Entry 4BX5 (X-ray diffraction, 1.43 A resolution); this record covers chains C and D of the 4 polymer chains in the assembly.

[Chain C]
Protein: Streptavidin
Source organism: Streptomyces avidinii
UniProtKB: P22629 (SAV_STRAV); residues 13-139 here correspond to UniProt positions 37-163 (UniProt number = residue number + 24)
Chain sequence (138 residues; row label = number of the first residue in the row; a row labelled like 48A-48K holds insertion residues (48A, then the next letters in order)):
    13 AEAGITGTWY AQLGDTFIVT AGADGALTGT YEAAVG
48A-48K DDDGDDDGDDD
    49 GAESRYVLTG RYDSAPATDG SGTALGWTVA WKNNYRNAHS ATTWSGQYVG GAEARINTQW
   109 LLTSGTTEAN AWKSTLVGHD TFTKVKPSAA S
Not modelled in the structure: 13, 47-48, 48A-48K, 135-139
Construct notes: engineered mutation Ala-23 (Asn47 in P22629), Asp-27 (Ser51 in P22629), Ala-45 (Ser69 in P22629); insertion (48A-48K, 49)
Swiss-Prot annotation at these positions:
  - motif: Arg-59 to Asp-61 (Cell attachment site)
  - binding site (biotin): Tyr-43, Tyr-54, Trp-92, Trp-108, Trp-120

[Chain D]
Protein: Streptavidin
Source organism: Streptomyces avidinii
UniProtKB: P22629 (SAV_STRAV); residues 13-139 here correspond to UniProt positions 37-163 (UniProt number = residue number + 24)
Chain sequence (127 residues; numbered 13 to 139; the number before each row is that of its first residue):
    13 AEAGITGTWY NQLGSTFIVT AGADGALTGT YESAVGNAES RYVLTGRYDS APATDGSGTA
    73 LGWTVAWKNN YRNAHSATTW SGQYVGGAEA RINTQWLLTS GTTEANAWKS TLVGHDTFTK
   133 VKPSAAS
Not modelled in the structure: 13-15, 136-139
Swiss-Prot annotation at these positions:
  - motif: Arg-59 to Asp-61 (Cell attachment site)
  - binding site (biotin): Tyr-43, Tyr-54, Trp-92, Trp-108, Trp-120

[How chain C and chain D interact]
Pairs across the interface (88):
  Val-55(C) / Arg-59(D)
  Thr-57(C) / Thr-57(D)  hydrogen bond
  Thr-57(C) / Gly-58(D)  hydrogen bond (side chain-backbone)
  Thr-57(C) / Arg-59(D)
  Gly-58(C) / Thr-57(D)  hydrogen bond (backbone-side chain)
  Arg-59(C) / Val-55(D)
  Arg-59(C) / Thr-57(D)
  Arg-59(C) / Thr-76(D)
  Arg-59(C) / Ala-78(D)
  Tyr-60(C) / Ala-78(D)
  Asp-61(C) / Lys-80(D)
  Asp-61(C) / Asn-85(D)  hydrogen bond
  Asp-61(C) / His-87(D)  salt bridge
  Ser-62(C) / Lys-80(D)
  Ala-63(C) / Lys-80(D)
  Ala-63(C) / Asn-85(D)  hydrogen bond (backbone-side chain)
  Ala-63(C) / His-87(D)
  Pro-64(C) / His-87(D)
  Ala-65(C) / His-87(D)
  Ser-69(C) / Gly-113(D)
  Ser-69(C) / Thr-114(D)
  Gly-70(C) / Gly-113(D)
  Gly-70(C) / Thr-114(D)  hydrogen bond (backbone-backbone)
  Ala-72(C) / His-87(D)
  Ala-72(C) / Ser-88(D)
  Ala-72(C) / Ala-89(D)
  Ala-72(C) / Thr-111(D)
  Leu-73(C) / Ala-89(D)
  Gly-74(C) / Thr-76(D)
  Gly-74(C) / Thr-91(D)
  Trp-75(C) / Thr-76(D)  hydrogen bond (backbone-side chain)
  Thr-76(C) / Arg-59(D)
  Thr-76(C) / Gly-74(D)  hydrogen bond (side chain-backbone)
  Thr-76(C) / Trp-75(D)  hydrogen bond (side chain-backbone)
  Ala-78(C) / Arg-59(D)
  Ala-78(C) / Tyr-60(D)
  Lys-80(C) / Asp-61(D)
  Lys-80(C) / Ser-62(D)  hydrogen bond
  Lys-80(C) / Ala-63(D)
  Asn-85(C) / Asp-61(D)  hydrogen bond
  Asn-85(C) / Ala-63(D)  hydrogen bond (side chain-backbone)
  His-87(C) / Asp-61(D)  salt bridge
  His-87(C) / Ala-63(D)
  His-87(C) / Pro-64(D)
  His-87(C) / Ala-65(D)
  His-87(C) / Ala-72(D)
  Ser-88(C) / Ala-72(D)
  Ala-89(C) / Ala-72(D)
  Ala-89(C) / Leu-73(D)
  Ala-89(C) / Ser-93(D)
  Thr-91(C) / Gly-74(D)
  Thr-91(C) / Thr-91(D)  hydrogen bond
  Thr-91(C) / Trp-92(D)
  Thr-91(C) / Ser-93(D)
  Trp-92(C) / Thr-91(D)
  Ser-93(C) / Ala-89(D)
  Ser-93(C) / Thr-91(D)
  Ser-93(C) / Leu-109(D)  hydrogen bond (side chain-backbone)
  Ser-93(C) / Thr-111(D)  hydrogen bond
  Gly-94(C) / Thr-111(D)  hydrogen bond (backbone-side chain)
  Gln-95(C) / Ser-112(D)
  Gln-95(C) / Gly-113(D)
  Gln-95(C) / Thr-114(D)  hydrogen bond (side chain-backbone)
  Gln-95(C) / Ser-122(D)
  Arg-103(C) / Glu-116(D)  salt bridge
  Gln-107(C) / Leu-109(D)
  Gln-107(C) / Thr-123(D)  hydrogen bond
  Trp-108(C) / Leu-109(D)
  Leu-109(C) / Ser-93(D)  hydrogen bond (backbone-side chain)
  Leu-109(C) / Gln-107(D)
  Leu-109(C) / Trp-108(D)
  Leu-109(C) / Leu-109(D)  hydrophobic
  Thr-111(C) / Ala-72(D)
  Thr-111(C) / Ser-93(D)  hydrogen bond
  Thr-111(C) / Gly-94(D)
  Ser-112(C) / Gln-95(D)
  Gly-113(C) / Ser-69(D)
  Gly-113(C) / Gly-70(D)
  Gly-113(C) / Gln-95(D)
  Thr-114(C) / Ser-69(D)
  Thr-114(C) / Gly-70(D)  hydrogen bond (backbone-backbone)
  Thr-114(C) / Gln-95(D)  hydrogen bond (backbone-side chain)
  Thr-115(C) / Gly-68(D)
  Thr-115(C) / Ser-69(D)
  Glu-116(C) / Val-97(D)
  Glu-116(C) / Asn-105(D)
  Ser-122(C) / Gln-95(D)
  Thr-123(C) / Gln-107(D)  hydrogen bond
Also at the interface, not in a pair above, chain C (46 interface residues in all): Asp-67, Gly-68, Val-77, Val-97, Leu-110, Ala-119
Also at the interface, not in a pair above, chain D (45 interface residues in all): Asp-67, Leu-110, Thr-115, Ala-119

[Overview]
46 residues of chain C face 45 of chain D across their interface; the contacts include 23 hydrogen bonds and 3
salt bridges. Polar pairs include Asp-61(C)/His-87(D), His-87(C)/Asp-61(D) and Arg-103(C)/Glu-116(D). From
UniProt: 5 biotin-binding residues on chain C; 5 biotin-binding residues on chain D.
Chain C is Streptavidin and chain D is Streptavidin, both from Streptomyces avidinii; the structure,
cis-divalent streptavidin, was determined by X-ray diffraction (same publication as 4BX6 and 4BX7).
